Entry 7T0C (X-ray diffraction, 1.90 A resolution); this record covers chains A and B.

== Chain A ==
Protein: Protein farnesyltransferase/geranylgeranyltransferase type-1 subunit alpha
From: Cryptococcus neoformans var. grubii H99
UniProtKB: J9VSJ6 (J9VSJ6_CRYNH); numbering as in UniProt (aligned over 1-335)
Chain sequence (349 residues; row label = number of the first residue in the row; numbers below 1 keep their minus sign (Met-13 is residue -13)):
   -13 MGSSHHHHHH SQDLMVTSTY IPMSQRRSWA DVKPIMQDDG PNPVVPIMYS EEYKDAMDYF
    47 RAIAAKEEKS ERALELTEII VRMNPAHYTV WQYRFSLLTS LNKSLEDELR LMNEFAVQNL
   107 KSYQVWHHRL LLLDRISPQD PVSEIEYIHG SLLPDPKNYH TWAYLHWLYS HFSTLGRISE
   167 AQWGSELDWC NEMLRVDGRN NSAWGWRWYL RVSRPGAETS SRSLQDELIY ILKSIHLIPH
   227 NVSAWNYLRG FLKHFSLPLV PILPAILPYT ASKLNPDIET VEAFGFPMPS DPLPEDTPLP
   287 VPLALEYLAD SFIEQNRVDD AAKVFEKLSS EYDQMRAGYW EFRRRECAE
Disordered / not traced: -13 to 4, 258-271, 335
Sequence notes: expression tag (-13 to 0)
Residues lining bound ligands:
  - 3FX ((2R)-3-(cyclohexylamino)-2-hydroxypropane-1-sulfonic acid): Phe46, Ala50, Thr75
  - farnesyl diphosphate / XN4: Tyr109, Tyr145, His146

== Chain B ==
Protein: Protein farnesyltransferase subunit beta
From: Cryptococcus neoformans var. grubii H99
Notes: EC 2.5.1.58
UniProtKB: T2BPA1 (T2BPA1_CRYNH); residue numbers follow UniProt; this construct covers 1-520
Chain sequence (520 residues; numbered 1 to 520; the number before each row is that of its first residue):
     1 MATEFTPSVY SLVSKPLPSN SRPSATLDEQ AETEDLISQL FDLTADPNAL VSEHGKRYSG
    61 LRKQEHTQFL ASSFFQLPGK FVSLDASRPW LVFWTVHSLD LLGVALDQGT KDRVVSTLLH
   121 FLSPKGGFGG GPANSQIPHL LPTYASVCSL AIAGNDSSTG GWKDLAAARQ SIYEFFMRCK
   181 RPDGGFVVCE GGEVDVRGTY CLLVVATLLD IITPELLHNV DKFVSACQTY EGGFACASFP
   241 FPSVVPSTSA FPTSEPSCRV SMAEAHGGYT SCSLNSHFLL TSVPLPSFPL SIDANAALRW
   301 TVLQQGEPIE GGGFRGRTNK LVDGCYSWWV GGGAPVAEEL VRREKSRKVK KSRIEVFEEE
   361 KEGDWEDVPP IPPIFNRVAL QEFTLVAAQQ DPGSTGGLRD KPGKRPDQYH TCNNLSGLSI
   421 AQHKMSHSPS TVSSNRLKFD ASKGLPAVKP VAPGGGWKNE DERQNARREI WANALGWIEE
   481 EGGEIIVGGK DNRINTTTPV FNILGLRLKP FINYFYCQEN
Disordered / not traced: 1, 244-253, 350-370, 520
Ion coordination: Zn2+: Asp323, Cys325, His410 (together with XN4)
Residues lining bound ligands:
  - 3FX ((2R)-3-(cyclohexylamino)-2-hydroxypropane-1-sulfonic acid), molecule 1: Tyr58, Gly489, Lys490, Asp491
  - 3FX, molecule 2: Leu61, Arg62, Lys63, Gln64, Glu65
  - 3FX, molecule 3: Ser123, Pro124, Lys125, Ala133, Asn134, Ser135, Gln136, Ile137
  - farnesyl diphosphate / XN4: Leu84, Ser87, Trp90, Trp94, Leu141, Arg197, Tyr200, Cys201, His266, Gly268, Tyr269, Cys272, Arg317, Lys320, Asp323, Cys325, Tyr326, Trp329, Asp407, Tyr409, His410

== Chain A / chain B interface ==
Residue-residue contacts (160):
  Ile21(A) with Asn134(B)
  Met22(A) with Asn134(B), hydrogen bond (backbone-side chain)
  Gln23(A) with Arg88(B); Pro132(B)
  Asp24(A) with His120(B); Pro132(B); Asn134(B), hydrogen bond (backbone-side chain)
  Asp25(A) with Arg88(B), salt bridge; His120(B); Phe121(B); Pro132(B)
  Gly26(A) with His120(B)
  Asn28(A) with Arg113(B), hydrogen bond (backbone-side chain)
  Pro29(A) with Arg88(B); Arg113(B), hydrogen bond (backbone-side chain); Thr117(B)
  Val30(A) with Ser73(B); Phe74(B), hydrophobic; Arg88(B), hydrogen bond (backbone-side chain); Val92(B), hydrophobic; Arg113(B); Thr117(B), hydrogen bond (backbone-side chain)
  Val31(A) with Ser73(B), hydrogen bond (backbone-backbone); Arg88(B), hydrogen bond (backbone-side chain); Leu91(B), hydrophobic; Val92(B), hydrophobic
  Pro32(A) with Ser73(B); Phe75(B); Gln76(B); Leu77(B), hydrogen bond (backbone-backbone); Arg88(B)
  Ile33(A) with Leu77(B); Pro78(B); Phe81(B); Asp85(B)
  Met34(A) with Gln76(B); Leu77(B), hydrogen bond (backbone-backbone); Gly79(B)
  Tyr35(A) with Asp85(B), hydrogen bond
  Tyr39(A) with Val82(B); Asp85(B), hydrogen bond
  Arg47(A) with Asn134(B); Ser135(B), hydrogen bond
  Met69(A) with Val82(B)
  Asn70(A) with Val82(B), hydrogen bond (side chain-backbone); Ser83(B); Asp85(B)
  Ala72(A) with Ser83(B); Ala86(B)
  His73(A) with Gln136(B)
  Tyr74(A) with Ala86(B); Gly129(B); Gly130(B), hydrogen bond (side chain-backbone); Gln136(B); Ile137(B), hydrogen bond (side chain-backbone); His139(B); Cys189(B), hydrophobic
  Thr75(A) with Ser135(B); Gln136(B); Ile137(B), hydrogen bond (side chain-backbone)
  Gln78(A) with Glu190(B)
  Tyr109(A) with Glu193(B); Arg197(B); Tyr269(B), hydrogen bond
  His113(A) with Gly191(B), hydrogen bond (side chain-backbone); Gly192(B), hydrogen bond (side chain-backbone); Glu193(B)
  Leu117(A) with Gly191(B)
  Lys143(A) with Thr26(B), hydrogen bond; Arg317(B), hydrogen bond (backbone-side chain); Asn319(B), hydrogen bond (side chain-backbone); Lys320(B)
  Tyr145(A) with Ala235(B); Cys236(B), hydrogen bond (side chain-backbone); Ala263(B); Glu264(B), hydrogen bond (side chain-backbone); His266(B); Tyr269(B), hydrophobic; Arg317(B)
  Ala149(A) with Met262(B)
  His152(A) with Met262(B), hydrogen bond (side chain-backbone)
  Trp153(A) with Met262(B), hydrophobic
  Ser156(A) with Phe239(B); Phe241(B); Met262(B)
  His157(A) with Phe239(B)
  Ser159(A) with Phe241(B)
  Thr160(A) with Phe239(B); Phe241(B); Pro242(B)
  Asp183(A) with Ser24(B), hydrogen bond; Ala25(B); Thr26(B), hydrogen bond
  Arg185(A) with Ser19(B), hydrogen bond (side chain-backbone); Arg22(B), hydrogen bond (side chain-backbone); Ser24(B), hydrogen bond; Thr26(B); Leu27(B); Asn319(B), hydrogen bond (backbone-side chain)
  Asn187(A) with Glu231(B), hydrogen bond; Glu264(B), hydrogen bond; Thr318(B)
  Ser188(A) with Glu264(B), hydrogen bond; Arg317(B), hydrogen bond
  Trp190(A) with Tyr230(B)
  Gly191(A) with Tyr230(B)
  Trp194(A) with Tyr230(B), hydrophobic
  Tyr195(A) with Val260(B), hydrophobic; Met262(B), hydrophobic
  Ser199(A) with Val260(B)
  Pro201(A) with Phe241(B)
  Leu223(A) with Arg22(B)
  Ile224(A) with Asn20(B)
  Pro225(A) with Asn20(B)
  His226(A) with Pro18(B); Asn20(B), hydrogen bond (backbone-side chain)
  Asn227(A) with Asn319(B), hydrogen bond
  Val228(A) with Thr318(B)
  Ser229(A) with Thr318(B); Asn319(B), hydrogen bond
  Asn232(A) with Tyr230(B); Glu231(B), hydrogen bond; Arg299(B), hydrogen bond; Thr318(B)
  Tyr233(A) with Tyr230(B), hydrophobic
  Gly236(A) with Tyr230(B)
  Lys239(A) with Asp293(B), salt bridge
  Pro280(A) with Asn20(B)
  Glu281(A) with Asn20(B); Ser21(B), hydrogen bond (backbone-side chain)
  Asp282(A) with Pro18(B); Ser19(B), hydrogen bond; Asn20(B), hydrogen bond (backbone-backbone)
  Thr283(A) with Asn20(B), hydrogen bond
  Pro284(A) with Pro18(B), hydrophobic
  Glu292(A) with Arg299(B), salt bridge
  Gln320(A) with Pro7(B); Leu12(B)
  Met321(A) with Gln305(B); Gly306(B); Pro308(B); Asn376(B), hydrogen bond; Ala379(B), hydrophobic
  Arg322(A) with Val302(B), hydrogen bond (side chain-backbone); Leu303(B); Gln305(B), hydrogen bond (side chain-backbone); Glu307(B), salt bridge
  Ala323(A) with Phe5(B)
  Gly324(A) with Phe5(B); Pro372(B); Pro373(B)
  Tyr325(A) with Arg299(B); Val302(B), hydrophobic; Pro373(B); Ile374(B)
  Glu327(A) with Phe5(B); Pro372(B)
  Arg331(A) with Ile371(B); Pro372(B)
  Glu332(A) with Lys345(B)
Interface residues without a listed pair, chain A (81 interface residues in all): Phe46, Gln110, Trp148, Val182, Asn186, Arg235, Leu289, Ser315, Asp319, Phe328
Interface residues without a listed pair, chain B (89 interface residues in all): Val9, Pro23, Leu84, Val114, Pro138, Pro142, Cys258, Ser261, Ala296, Leu298, Gly312, Val341

== Overview ==
81 residues of chain A face 89 of chain B across their interface; the contacts include 48 hydrogen bonds and 4
salt bridges. Among the polar pairs are Asp25(A)-Arg88(B), Lys239(A)-Asp293(B) and Glu292(A)-Arg299(B).
Chain A is Protein farnesyltransferase/geranylgeranyltransferase type-1 subunit alpha and chain B is Protein
farnesyltransferase subunit beta, both from Cryptococcus neoformans var. grubii H99; the structure,
Cryptococcus neoformans protein farnesyltransferase in complex with FPP and inhibitor 2e, was determined by
X-ray diffraction (same publication as 7T08, 7T09, 7T0A, 7T0B, 7T0D and 7T0E).
